4J7D - chain A; structure by X-ray diffraction, 1.25 A resolution.

Chain A:
Protein: E3 ubiquitin-protein ligase Mdm2
Organism: Xenopus laevis
Notes: EC 6.3.2.-; fragment: N-terminal domain
Reference sequence: P56273 (MDM2_XENLA); residues 21-105 here = UniProt positions 21-105
Chain sequence (86 residues; each row starts with the number of its first residue):
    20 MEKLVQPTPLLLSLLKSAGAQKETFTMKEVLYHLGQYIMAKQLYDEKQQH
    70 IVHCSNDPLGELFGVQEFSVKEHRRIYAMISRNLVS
Sequence notes: initiating methionine (20); engineered mutation Leu50 (Ile in P56273), His92 (Pro in P56273), Ile95 (Leu in P56273)
Ligand contacts: I31 ((4S,5R)-2-(4-tert-butyl-2-ethoxyphenyl)-4,5-bis(4-chlorophenyl)-4,5-dimethyl-4,5-dihydro-1H-imidazole): Leu50, Leu53, Gly54, Ile57, Met58, Gln68, His69, Phe82, Phe87, Val89, His92, Ile95, Tyr96
From the paper describing this entry:
  - conformationally variable residues (side-chain flip): Met58, Tyr63

Summary:
Bound to chain A: compound I31. The paper reports conformational variability at Met58 and Tyr63.
Chain A is E3 ubiquitin-protein ligase Mdm2 (Xenopus laevis); the structure, The 1.25A crystal structure of
humanized Xenopus MDM2 with a nutlin fragment, RO5045331, was determined by X-ray diffraction together with
4J74 and 4J7E from the same study.
